PDB entry 6LOD | electron microscopy, 3.20 A resolution | chains B and D of the 6 polymer chains in the assembly

Chain B:
Protein: Fe-S-cluster-containing hydrogenase components 1-like protein
Source organism: Roseiflexus castenholzii (strain DSM 13941 / HLO8)
UniProtKB: A7NJ88 (A7NJ88_ROSCS); residue numbers follow UniProt; this construct covers 78-1010
Amino-acid sequence (933 residues; numbered 78 to 1010; the number before each row is that of its first residue):
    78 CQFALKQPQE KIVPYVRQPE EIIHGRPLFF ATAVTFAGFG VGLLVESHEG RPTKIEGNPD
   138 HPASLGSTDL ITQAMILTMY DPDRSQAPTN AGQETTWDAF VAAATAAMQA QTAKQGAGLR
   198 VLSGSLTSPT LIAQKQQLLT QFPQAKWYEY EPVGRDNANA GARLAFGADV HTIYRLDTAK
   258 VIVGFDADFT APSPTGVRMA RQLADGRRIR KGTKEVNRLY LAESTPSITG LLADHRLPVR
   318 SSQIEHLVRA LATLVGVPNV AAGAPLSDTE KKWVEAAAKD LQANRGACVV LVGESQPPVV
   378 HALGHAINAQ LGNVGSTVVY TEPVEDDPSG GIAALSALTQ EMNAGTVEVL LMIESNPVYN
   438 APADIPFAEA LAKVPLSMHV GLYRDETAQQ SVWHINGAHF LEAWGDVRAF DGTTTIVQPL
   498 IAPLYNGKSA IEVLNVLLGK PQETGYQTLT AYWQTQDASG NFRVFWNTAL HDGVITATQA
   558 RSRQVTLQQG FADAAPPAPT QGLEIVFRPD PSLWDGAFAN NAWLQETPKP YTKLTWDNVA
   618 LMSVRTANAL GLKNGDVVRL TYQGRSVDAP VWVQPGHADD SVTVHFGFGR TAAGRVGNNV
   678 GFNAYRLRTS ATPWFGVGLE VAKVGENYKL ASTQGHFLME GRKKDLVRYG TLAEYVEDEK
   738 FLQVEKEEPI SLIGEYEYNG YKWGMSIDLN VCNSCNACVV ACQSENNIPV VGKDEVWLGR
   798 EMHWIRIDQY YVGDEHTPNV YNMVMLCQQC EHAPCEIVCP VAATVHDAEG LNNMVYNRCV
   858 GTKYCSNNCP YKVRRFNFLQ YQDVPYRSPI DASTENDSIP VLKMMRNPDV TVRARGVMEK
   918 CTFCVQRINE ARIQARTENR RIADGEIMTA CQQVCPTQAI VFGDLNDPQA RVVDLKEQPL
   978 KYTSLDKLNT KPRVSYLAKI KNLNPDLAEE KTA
Not modelled in the structure: 1007-1010
Bound ions: 4Fe-4S cluster Fe site 1: Cys769, Cys772, Cys775, Cys952; 4Fe-4S cluster Fe site 2: Cys779, Cys918, Cys921, Cys948; 4Fe-4S cluster Fe site 3: Cys824, Cys827, Cys832, Cys866; 3Fe-4S cluster Fe: Cys836, Cys856, Cys862
Small-molecule neighbours:
  - EL6 ([(2S)-2-octadecanoyloxypropyl] octadecanoate): Cys78, Phe80, Arg912
  - 3Fe-4S cluster (F3S): Val835, Cys836, Pro837, Val838, Ala840, Thr841, Met851, Arg855, Cys856, Val857, Gly858, Thr859, Lys860, Tyr861, Cys862, Arg871, Phe873, Met915
  - heme c (HEC), molecule 1: Ala839, Val842, Val852, Asn854, Arg855
  - heme c (HEC), molecule 2: Asn926, Arg929, Ile930, Arg933
  - 4Fe-4S cluster (SF4), molecule 1: Met762, Cys775, Cys779, Asn783, Trp801, Ile802, Leu823, Cys918, Thr919, Phe920, Cys921, Thr946, Ala947, Cys948
  - 4Fe-4S cluster (SF4), molecule 2: Val768, Cys769, Asn770, Ser771, Cys772, Asn773, Ala774, Cys775, Ile804, Val821, Val951, Cys952, Pro953, Thr954, Ala956, Ile957
  - 4Fe-4S cluster (SF4), molecule 3: Cys824, Gln825, Gln826, Cys827, Ala830, Pro831, Cys832, Asn849, Cys866, Pro867, Tyr868, Val870, Arg871, Lys917

Chain D:
Protein: Uncharacterized protein ActD
Source organism: Roseiflexus castenholzii (strain DSM 13941 / HLO8)
UniProtKB: A7NJ90 (A7NJ90_ROSCS); numbering as in UniProt (aligned over 1-192)
Amino-acid sequence (192 residues; numbered 1 to 192; the number before each row is that of its first residue):
     1 MLKRNARQPK ALKVSTGPTL YGLMAEFDDA EALLAAAEKT RDAGYKQFEA YTPMPIHGLD
    61 EAVGYRGTRL PWVIFGAGLL GASGMFALQT WINLVEYPLN IGGRPLFSWP AFIPATFEGM
   121 VLLSAFAAVF GMIAACGLPR PYHPVFNAPN FERASVDRFF LCIEAADPKF ELKQTRQFLE
   181 SLGPLAVSTV DN
Not modelled in the structure: 1-18

How chain B and chain D interact:
Residue-residue contacts (27; chain B residue first):
  Ile750(B) - Gly102(D)
  Ile750(B) - Gly103(D)
  Ile750(B) - Arg104(D)
  Ile750(B) - Pro105(D)
  Tyr753(B) - Asn100(D)
  Tyr753(B) - Gly103(D)
  Tyr753(B) - Arg104(D)  hydrogen bond (side chain-backbone)
  Tyr753(B) - Leu106(D)
  Tyr755(B) - Asn100(D)  hydrogen bond
  Glu828(B) - Gly102(D)
  Glu828(B) - Gly103(D)
  His829(B) - Gly102(D)
  His829(B) - Arg104(D)
  Ala830(B) - Gly102(D)
  Ala830(B) - Arg104(D)
  Glu833(B) - Asn100(D)
  Glu833(B) - Ile101(D)
  Glu833(B) - Gly102(D)  hydrogen bond (side chain-backbone)
  Ile834(B) - Gly102(D)
  Ile834(B) - Arg104(D)
  Ala839(B) - Ile101(D)  hydrophobic
  Thr841(B) - Ile101(D)
  Val842(B) - Leu99(D)  hydrophobic
  Val842(B) - Asn100(D)
  Val842(B) - Ile101(D)  hydrophobic
  His843(B) - Asn100(D)  hydrogen bond (backbone-backbone)
  His843(B) - Gly102(D)
Also at the interface, not in a pair above, chain B (13 interface residues in all): Asp844

Overview:
13 residues of chain B face 8 of chain D across their interface, with 4 hydrogen bonds. Polar pairs include
Tyr753(B)-Arg104(D), Tyr755(B)-Asn100(D) and Glu833(B)-Gly102(D). Bound to chain B: heme c, compound EL6, 3
copies of 4Fe-4S cluster and 3Fe-4S cluster.
Here chain B is Fe-S-cluster-containing hydrogenase components 1-like protein and chain D is Uncharacterized
protein ActD, both from Roseiflexus castenholzii (strain DSM 13941 / HLO8). Entry 6LOD (Cryo-EM structure of
the air-oxidized photosynthetic alternative complex III from Roseiflexus castenholzii) was determined by
electron microscopy, deposited together with 6LOE.
